Entry 9DCH (electron microscopy, 3.40 A resolution); this record covers chains M and L of the 13 polymer chains in the assembly.

[Chain M]
Protein: Zinc finger protein AEBP2
Organism: Homo sapiens
Reference sequence: Q6ZN18 (AEBP2_HUMAN); residues 2-295 here correspond to UniProt positions 210-503 (UniProt number = residue number + 208)
Sequence (294 residues; row label = number of the first residue in the row):
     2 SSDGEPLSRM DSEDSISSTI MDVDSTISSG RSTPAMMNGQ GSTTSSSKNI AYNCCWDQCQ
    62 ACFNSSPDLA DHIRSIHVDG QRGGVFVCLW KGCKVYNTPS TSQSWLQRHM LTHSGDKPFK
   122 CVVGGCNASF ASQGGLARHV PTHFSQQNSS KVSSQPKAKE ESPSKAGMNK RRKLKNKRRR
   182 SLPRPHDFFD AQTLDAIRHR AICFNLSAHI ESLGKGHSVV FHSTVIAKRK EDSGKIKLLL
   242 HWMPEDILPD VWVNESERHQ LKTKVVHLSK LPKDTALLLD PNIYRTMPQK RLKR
Not modelled in the structure: 2-181, 233-237
Curated features (UniProtKB/Swiss-Prot):
  - zinc finger: Y53 to H78 (C2H2-type 1), K92 to H114 (C2H2-type 2), F120 to H144 (C2H2-type 3)
  - region: T287 to R295 (Important for nucleosome binding activity of the PRC2 complex)
  - modified residue (Phosphoserine): S2, S3, S182

[Chain L]
Protein: Protein Jumonji
Organism: Homo sapiens
Reference sequence: Q92833 (JARD2_HUMAN); numbering as in UniProt (aligned over 119-450)
Sequence (332 residues; numbered 119 to 450; the number before each row is that of its first residue):
   119 QSQPNSPSTT PVKIVEPLLP PPATQISDLS KRKPKTEDFL TFLCLRGSPA LPNSMVYFGS
   179 SQDEEEVEEE DDETEDVKTA TNNASSSCQS TPRKGKTHKH VHNGHVFNGS SRSTREKEPV
   239 QKHKSKEATP AKEKHSDHRA DSRREQASAN HPAAAPSTGS SAKGLAATHH HPPLHRSAQD
   299 LRKQVSKVNG VTRMSSLGAG VTSAKKMREV RPSPSKTVKY TATVTKGAVT YTKAKRELVK
   359 DTKPNHHKPS SAVNHTISGK TESSNAKTRK QVLSLGGASK STGPAVNGLK VSGRLNPKSC
   419 TKEVGGRQLR EGLQLREGLR NSKRRLEEAH QA
Not modelled in the structure: 119-138, 170-450

[Chain M / chain L interface]
Pairs across the interface (10; chain M residue first):
  I203(M) - P152(L)  hydrophobic
  I203(M) - K153(L)
  I203(M) - T154(L)
  I203(M) - D156(L)
  N206(M) - P152(L)
  N206(M) - D156(L)
  L207(M) - D156(L)
  H210(M) - L158(L)
  E212(M) - I144(L)
  S213(M) - L158(L)
Interface residues without a listed pair, chain M (10 interface residues in all): R199, A202, K216, G217
Interface residues without a listed pair, chain L (10 interface residues in all): S148, K151, E155, F157

[In short]
Chain M and chain L each contribute 10 residues to their interface.
Here chain M is Zinc finger protein AEBP2 and chain L is Protein Jumonji, both from Homo sapiens. Entry 9DCH
(Single-stranded RNA-mediated PRC2 dimer) was determined by electron microscopy.
